PDB entry 1W8M | X-ray diffraction, 1.65 A resolution | chain A

== Chain A ==
Molecule: Peptidyl-prolyl cis-trans isomerase A
Organism: Homo sapiens
Notes: EC 5.2.1.8
UniProtKB: P62937 (PPIA_HUMAN); residues 2-165 here correspond to UniProt positions 1-164 (UniProt number = residue number - 1)
Sequence (165 residues; each row starts with the number of its first residue):
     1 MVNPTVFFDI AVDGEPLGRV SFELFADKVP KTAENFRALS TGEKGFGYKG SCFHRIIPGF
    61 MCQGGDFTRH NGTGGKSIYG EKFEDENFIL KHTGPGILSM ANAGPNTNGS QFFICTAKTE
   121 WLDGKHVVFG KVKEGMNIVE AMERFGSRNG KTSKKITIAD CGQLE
Ligand contacts: ethyl oxo(piperidin-1-yl)acetate (E1P): Arg55, Phe60, Met61, Gln63, Ala101, Asn102, Ala103, Phe113, Leu122, His126
Reported in the primary citation:
  - binding site for ethyl oxo(piperidin-1-yl)acetate: Arg55, Phe60, Met61, Gln63, Asn102, Phe113
  - conformationally variable residues (side-chain flip): Met61, Gln63

== Summary ==
Chain A binds ethyl oxo(piperidin-1-yl)acetate. The paper reports a binding site for ethyl
oxo(piperidin-1-yl)acetate at Arg55, Phe60 and Met61 among others; conformational variability at Met61 and
Gln63.
Chain A is Peptidyl-prolyl cis-trans isomerase A (Homo sapiens); the structure, Enzymatic and Structural
Characterisation of Non Peptide Ligand Cyclophilin Complexes, was determined by X-ray diffraction together
with 1W8L and 1W8V from the same study.
